Entry 6RDD (electron microscopy, 3.20 A resolution); this record covers chains 6 and M of the 13 polymer chains in the assembly.

# Chain 6
Name: Mitochondrial ATP synthase subunit ASA6
Source organism: Polytomella sp. Pringsheim 198.80
UniProt: D7P897 (D7P897_9CHLO); numbering as in UniProt (aligned over 1-151)
Amino-acid sequence (151 residues; row label = number of the first residue in the row):
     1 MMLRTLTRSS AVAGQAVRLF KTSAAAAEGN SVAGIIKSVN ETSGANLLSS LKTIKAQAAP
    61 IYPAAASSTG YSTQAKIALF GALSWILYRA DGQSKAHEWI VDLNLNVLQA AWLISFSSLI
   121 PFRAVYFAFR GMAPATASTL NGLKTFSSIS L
Not modelled in the structure: 1-27

# Chain M
Name: Mitochondrial ATP synthase subunit 6
Source organism: Polytomella sp. Pringsheim 198.80
UniProt: H8PGG3 (H8PGG3_9CHLO); residues 1-327 here = UniProt positions 1-327
Amino-acid sequence (327 residues; numbered 1 to 327; the number before each row is that of its first residue):
     1 MSVLSSVSMG SRIGSSLLGR SSAYLAQCGF STRSNLNGSI DTSSSVFQAL SSDNENKPAA
    61 SPLNVKLPGM SCSSILLPKT SRIAVPFGNQ TMAMSSVRDV KTGSLPTNFL TGVYRFWRSQ
   121 NPAEKPHDPV NDRLLPAVVD ASDKRASIGT WATTFFCTII SCNLLGLMPF NEAPTSGLGF
   181 ATGLGVSVWA TATILGLSKT GFKFPGHFIP GGTPWPMAFI FVPLETISYT FRAVSLGVRL
   241 WVNMLAGHTL LHILTGMALA LPFSLGFFSM VPATFGVCCL LSALVGLEYL VAVLQSGVFS
   301 ILSTVYVGEF NHDKFIGPAA KIVKKIH
Not modelled in the structure: 1-94, 206-218, 325-327
Ion coordination: Zn2+: H248, H252
From the paper describing this entry:
  - catalytic residues: H248, E288 (proposed by the authors, not directly observed)

# How chain 6 and chain M interact
Pairs across the interface (46; chain 6 residue first):
  W85(6) - N171(M)  hydrogen bond
  I86(6) - F170(M)  hydrophobic
  R89(6) - F170(M)  hydrogen bond (side chain-backbone)
  R89(6) - E172(M)  salt bridge
  A90(6) - F170(M)  hydrophobic
  Q93(6) - F170(M)
  E98(6) - H252(M)  salt bridge
  I100(6) - L259(M)
  V101(6) - H252(M)
  V101(6) - T255(M)
  V101(6) - G256(M)
  D102(6) - H252(M)  salt bridge
  N104(6) - L259(M)
  L105(6) - H248(M)
  L105(6) - L251(M)  hydrophobic
  L105(6) - H252(M)
  L105(6) - T255(M)
  N106(6) - P169(M)
  N106(6) - F170(M)  hydrogen bond (side chain-backbone)
  L108(6) - L281(M)  hydrophobic
  L108(6) - S282(M)
  Q109(6) - G166(M)  hydrogen bond (side chain-backbone)
  Q109(6) - L167(M)
  Q109(6) - M168(M)
  Q109(6) - P169(M)
  W112(6) - S282(M)  hydrogen bond (side chain-backbone)
  W112(6) - V285(M)
  W112(6) - G286(M)
  W112(6) - Y289(M)  hydrophobic
  L113(6) - M168(M)  hydrophobic
  L113(6) - Y289(M)
  F116(6) - Y289(M)  hydrophobic
  Y126(6) - L105(M)  hydrophobic
  F129(6) - L105(M)  hydrophobic
  F129(6) - N108(M)
  F129(6) - F109(M)  hydrophobic
  R130(6) - G103(M)
  R130(6) - N108(M)
  M132(6) - N108(M)
  M132(6) - F109(M)
  M132(6) - G112(M)
  A133(6) - N108(M)
  A133(6) - T111(M)
  P134(6) - R115(M)
  T136(6) - G103(M)
  T136(6) - N108(M)  hydrogen bond
Also at the interface, not in a pair above, chain 6 (25 interface residues in all): A110
Also at the interface, not in a pair above, chain M (26 interface residues in all): V113

# Overview
Chain 6 and chain M form an interface of 25 and 26 residues respectively; the contacts include 6 hydrogen
bonds and 3 salt bridges. Among the polar pairs are R89(6)-E172(M), E98(6)-H252(M) and D102(6)-H252(M). The
Zn2+ site is built by H248(M) and H252(M). From the paper: catalytic residues H248(M) and E288(M).
Chain 6 is Mitochondrial ATP synthase subunit ASA6 and chain M is Mitochondrial ATP synthase subunit 6, both
from Polytomella sp. Pringsheim 198.80; the structure, Cryo-EM structure of Polytomella F-ATP synthase,
Primary rotary state 2, monomer-masked refinement, was determined by electron microscopy, deposited together
with 6RD4, 6RD5, 6RD6, 6RD7, 6RD8, 6RD9 and 46 further entries.
